PDB entry 8WOS | electron microscopy, 3.37 A resolution | chains A and B

[Chain A (and B)]
Protein: SID1 transmembrane family member 1
From: Homo sapiens
Notes: chain B of this document is another copy of the same molecule, construct and numbering; everything in this record applies to it too
Reference sequence: Q9NXL6 (SIDT1_HUMAN), isoform Q9NXL6-2; residues 1-832 here = UniProt positions 1-832
Sequence (881 residues; numbered 1 to 881; the number before each row is that of its first residue):
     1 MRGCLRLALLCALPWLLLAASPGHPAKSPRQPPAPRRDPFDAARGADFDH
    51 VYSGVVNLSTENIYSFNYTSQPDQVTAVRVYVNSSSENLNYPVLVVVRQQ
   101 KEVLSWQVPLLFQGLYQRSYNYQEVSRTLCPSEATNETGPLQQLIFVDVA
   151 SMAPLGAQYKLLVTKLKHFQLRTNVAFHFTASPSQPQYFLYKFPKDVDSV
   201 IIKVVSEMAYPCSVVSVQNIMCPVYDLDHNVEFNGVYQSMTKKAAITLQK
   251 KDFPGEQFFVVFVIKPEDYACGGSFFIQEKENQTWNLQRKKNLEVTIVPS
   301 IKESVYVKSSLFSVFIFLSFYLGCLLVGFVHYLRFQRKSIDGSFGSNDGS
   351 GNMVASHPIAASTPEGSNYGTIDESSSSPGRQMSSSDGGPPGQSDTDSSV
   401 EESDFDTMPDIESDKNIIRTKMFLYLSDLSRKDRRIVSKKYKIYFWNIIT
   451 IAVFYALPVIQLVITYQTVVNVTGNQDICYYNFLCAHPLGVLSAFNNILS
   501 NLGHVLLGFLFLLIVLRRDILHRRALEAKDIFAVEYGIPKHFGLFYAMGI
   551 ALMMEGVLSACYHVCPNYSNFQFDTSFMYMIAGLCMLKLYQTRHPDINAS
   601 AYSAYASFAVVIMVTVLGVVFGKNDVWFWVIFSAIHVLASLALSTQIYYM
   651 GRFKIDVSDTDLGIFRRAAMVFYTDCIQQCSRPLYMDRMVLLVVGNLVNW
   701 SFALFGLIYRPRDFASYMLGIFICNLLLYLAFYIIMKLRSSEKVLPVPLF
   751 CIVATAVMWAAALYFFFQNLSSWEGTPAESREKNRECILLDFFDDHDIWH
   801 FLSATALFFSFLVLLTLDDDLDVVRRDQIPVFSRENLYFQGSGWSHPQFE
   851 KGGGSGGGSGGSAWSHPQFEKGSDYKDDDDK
Disordered / not traced: 1-35, 276-285, 337-441, 650-685, 823-881
Sequence notes: expression tag (833-881)
UniProt features mapped onto this chain:
  - glycosylation (N-linked (GlcNAc...) asparagine): Asn57, Asn67, Asn83, Asn136, Asn282, Asn471, Asn567
Disulfides: Cys130-Cys222, Cys212-Cys271, Cys479-Cys565
Covalently attached groups: N-acetylglucosamine (NAG) linked to Asn57, Asn67, Asn83, Asn136
Bound ions: Zn2+: His563, His796, His800
Reported in the primary citation:
  - mutagenesis - E555Q, S803G: increased catalytic activity
  - mutagenesis - S559A, Y562F: unchanged catalytic activity
  - mutagenesis - D574N: decreased catalytic activity

[Chain A / chain B interface]
Contacting residue pairs (79; chain A residue first):
  Arg36(A) - Arg44(B)
  Arg36(A) - Thr60(B)
  Arg37(A) - Arg37(B)
  Arg37(A) - Ala42(B)
  Arg37(A) - Ser59(B)
  Arg37(A) - Thr60(B)
  Arg37(A) - Glu61(B)  hydrogen bond (side chain-backbone)
  Arg37(A) - Ile63(B)
  Arg37(A) - Asp148(B)  salt bridge
  Asp38(A) - Arg37(B)
  Asp38(A) - Ser59(B)
  Pro39(A) - Arg37(B)
  Pro39(A) - Leu58(B)
  Pro39(A) - Ser59(B)
  Pro39(A) - Glu61(B)
  Phe40(A) - Leu58(B)  hydrophobic
  Ala42(A) - Arg37(B)
  Leu58(A) - Pro39(B)
  Ser59(A) - Asp38(B)
  Ser59(A) - Pro39(B)
  Thr60(A) - Arg36(B)
  Thr60(A) - Arg37(B)
  Thr60(A) - Pro39(B)
  Glu61(A) - Arg36(B)
  Glu61(A) - Arg37(B)  hydrogen bond (backbone-backbone)
  Glu61(A) - Arg98(B)  salt bridge
  Ile63(A) - Arg37(B)
  Asn90(A) - Gln100(B)
  Asn90(A) - Lys101(B)  hydrogen bond (backbone-side chain)
  Tyr91(A) - Gln100(B)
  Pro92(A) - Gln100(B)
  Leu94(A) - Gln99(B)
  Leu94(A) - Val103(B)  hydrophobic
  Val96(A) - Val96(B)  hydrophobic
  Arg98(A) - Glu61(B)  salt bridge
  Arg98(A) - Ala150(B)
  Arg98(A) - Met152(B)
  Gln99(A) - Leu94(B)
  Gln100(A) - Asn90(B)
  Gln100(A) - Tyr91(B)
  Lys101(A) - Asn90(B)  hydrogen bond (side chain-backbone)
  Lys101(A) - Gln107(B)
  Val103(A) - Leu94(B)  hydrophobic
  Val103(A) - Val96(B)  hydrophobic
  Val103(A) - Ser105(B)
  Ser105(A) - Val103(B)
  Ser105(A) - Ser105(B)  hydrogen bond
  Gln107(A) - Lys101(B)
  Phe146(A) - Met152(B)  hydrophobic
  Ala150(A) - Arg98(B)
  Met152(A) - Phe146(B)  hydrophobic
  Cys222(A) - Gln113(B)
  Tyr225(A) - His229(B)
  His229(A) - Tyr225(B)
  His229(A) - Asn230(B)
  His229(A) - Phe233(B)
  Asn230(A) - His229(B)
  Phe233(A) - Asp228(B)
  Phe233(A) - His229(B)
  Trp446(A) - Tyr602(B)  hydrophobic
  Asn447(A) - Tyr602(B)  hydrogen bond
  Thr450(A) - Tyr605(B)
  Ile451(A) - Phe454(B)  hydrophobic
  Val453(A) - Ala609(B)  hydrophobic
  Phe454(A) - Ile451(B)  hydrophobic
  Phe454(A) - Tyr455(B)  hydrophobic
  Tyr455(A) - Phe454(B)
  Leu457(A) - Met613(B)  hydrophobic
  Gln461(A) - Ser569(B)
  Gln461(A) - Phe571(B)
  Gln461(A) - Gln572(B)  hydrogen bond
  Leu462(A) - Leu462(B)  hydrophobic
  Ser569(A) - Gln461(B)
  Phe571(A) - Gln461(B)
  Gln572(A) - Gln461(B)  hydrogen bond
  Tyr602(A) - Trp446(B)  hydrophobic
  Tyr602(A) - Asn447(B)
  Tyr602(A) - Tyr602(B)  hydrogen bond
  Ala609(A) - Val453(B)  hydrophobic
Other interface residues (no listed pair), chain A (64 interface residues in all): Arg44, Val55, Asn62, Leu89, Glu102, Leu104, Trp106, Asp148, Ser151, Asp228, Pro458, Thr465, Tyr466, Tyr568, Phe573, Tyr605, Phe608, Val616
Other interface residues (no listed pair), chain B (62 interface residues in all): Phe40, Val55, Asn62, Pro92, Glu102, Leu104, Ser151, Thr450, Leu457, Pro458, Thr465, Tyr466, Tyr568, Phe573, Val616

[In short]
64 residues of chain A face 62 of chain B across their interface; the contacts include 9 hydrogen bonds and 3
salt bridges. Polar pairs include Arg37(A)-Asp148(B), Glu61(A)-Arg98(B) and Arg37(A)-Glu61(B). The paper
reports that E555Q and S803G of chain A increase catalytic activity; D574N of chain A reduces catalytic
activity; 5 substitutions were tested in all.
Both chains are SID1 transmembrane family member 1 (Homo sapiens). Entry 8WOS (Cryo-EM structure of human
SIDT1 protein with C1 symmetry at low pH) was determined by electron microscopy (same publication as 8WOQ,
8WOR and 8WOT).
